7THO - chains A and H of the 5 polymer chains in the assembly; structure by X-ray diffraction, 2.75 A resolution.

Chain A:
Protein: Integrin alpha-IIb
Organism: Homo sapiens
UniProt: P08514 (ITA2B_HUMAN); residues 1-454 here correspond to UniProt positions 32-485 (UniProt number = residue number + 31)
Chain sequence (454 residues; numbered 1 to 454; the number before each row is that of its first residue):
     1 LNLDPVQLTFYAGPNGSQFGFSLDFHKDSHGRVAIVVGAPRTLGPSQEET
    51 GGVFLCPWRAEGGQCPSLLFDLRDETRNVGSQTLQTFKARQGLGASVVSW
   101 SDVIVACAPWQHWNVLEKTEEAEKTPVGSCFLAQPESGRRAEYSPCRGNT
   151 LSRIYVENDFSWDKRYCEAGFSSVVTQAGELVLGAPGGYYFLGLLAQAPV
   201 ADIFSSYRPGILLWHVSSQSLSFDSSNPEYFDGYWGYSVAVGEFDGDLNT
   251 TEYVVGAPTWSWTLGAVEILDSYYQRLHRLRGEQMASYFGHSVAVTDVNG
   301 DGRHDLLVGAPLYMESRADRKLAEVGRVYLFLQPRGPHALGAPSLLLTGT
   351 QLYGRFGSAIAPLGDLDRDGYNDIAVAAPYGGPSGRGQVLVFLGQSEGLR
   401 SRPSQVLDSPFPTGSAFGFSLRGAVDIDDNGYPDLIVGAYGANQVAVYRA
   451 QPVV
Disulfide bonds: Cys56-Cys65, Cys107-Cys130, Cys146-Cys167
Bound ions: Ca2+ site 1: Glu243, Asp245, Asp247, Thr250, Glu252; Ca2+ site 2: Asp297, Asn299, Asp301, Arg303, Asp305; Ca2+ site 3: Asp365, Asp367, Asp369, Tyr371, Asp373; Ca2+ site 4: Asp426, Asp428, Asn430, Tyr432, Asp434
What the authors report for this chain:
  - binding site for Eptifibatide: Asp224

Chain H:
Protein: Fab heavy chain
Organism: Mus musculus
Notes: antibody fragment or engineered binder
Chain sequence (216 residues; numbered 1 to 219; 3 numbers in that range are skipped by the numbering (no residue carries them; nothing is unmodelled there); the number before each row is that of its first residue):
     1 EVQLQQSGAELVKPGASVKLSCTASGFNIKDTYVHWVKQRPEQGLEWIGR
    51 IDPANGYTKYDPKFQGKATITADTSSNTAYLQLSSLTSEDTAVYYCVRPL
   101 YDYYAMDYWGQGTSVTVSSAKTTAPSVYPLAPVC
   138 TGSSVTLGCLVKGYFPEPVTLTWNSGSLSSGVHTFPAVLQSDLYTLSSSV
   188 TVTSSTWPSQSITCNVAHPASSTKVDKKIEPR
Disulfide bonds: Cys22-Cys96, Cys146-Cys201

Chain A / chain H interface:
Contacting residue pairs (20):
  Arg77(A) with Asp102(H), salt bridge
  Val79(A) with Tyr104(H), hydrophobic
  Gln82(A) with Tyr104(H), hydrogen bond
  Leu84(A) with Tyr104(H)
  Glu117(A) with Lys59(H), salt bridge
  Asn149(A) with Tyr33(H), hydrogen bond; Tyr104(H)
  Ile154(A) with Tyr57(H)
  Ser205(A) with Tyr101(H)
  Ser206(A) with Tyr101(H)
  Ile211(A) with Asp102(H)
  Leu213(A) with Asp102(H); Tyr103(H), hydrogen bond (backbone-backbone); Tyr104(H)
  Trp214(A) with Tyr101(H); Tyr103(H)
  His215(A) with Asp31(H); Thr32(H); Tyr101(H), hydrogen bond (backbone-backbone); Tyr103(H)
Other interface residues (no listed pair), chain A (14 interface residues in all): Gly80
Other interface residues (no listed pair), chain H (10 interface residues in all): Leu100

Summary:
The interface between chain A and chain H involves 14 residues on one side and 10 on the other; the contacts
include 4 hydrogen bonds and 2 salt bridges. Polar pairs include Arg77(A)-Asp102(H), Glu117(A)-Lys59(H) and
Gln82(A)-Tyr104(H). Glu243(A), Asp245(A), Asp247(A), Thr250(A) and Glu252(A) form the Ca2+ site 1. The paper
reports a binding site for Eptifibatide at Asp224(A).
Here chain A is Integrin alpha-IIb (Homo sapiens) and chain H is Fab heavy chain (Mus musculus). Entry 7THO
(Integrin alpha IIB beta3 complex with Eptifibatide) was determined by X-ray diffraction, deposited together
with 7L8P, 7TCT, 7TD8, 7TMZ, 7TPD, 7U60 and 15 further entries.
